9AXS - chains H and L; structure by X-ray diffraction, 2.04 A resolution.

Chain H:
Molecule: HY18-5B1_Ch Fab Heavy Chain
Source organism: Mus musculus
Notes: antibody fragment or engineered binder
Chain sequence (231 residues; row label = number of the first residue in the row; a row labelled like 82A-82C holds insertion residues (82A, then the next letters in order)):
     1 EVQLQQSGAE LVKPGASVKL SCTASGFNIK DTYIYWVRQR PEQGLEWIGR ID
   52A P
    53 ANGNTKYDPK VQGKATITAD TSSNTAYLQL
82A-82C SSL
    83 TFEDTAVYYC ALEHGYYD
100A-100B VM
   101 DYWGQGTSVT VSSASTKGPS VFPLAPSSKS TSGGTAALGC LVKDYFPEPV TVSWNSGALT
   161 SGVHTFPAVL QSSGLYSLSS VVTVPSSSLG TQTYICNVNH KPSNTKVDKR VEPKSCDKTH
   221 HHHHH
Unresolved in the structure: 215-225
Cystine bridges: Cys22-Cys92, Cys140-Cys196

Chain L:
Molecule: HY18-5B1_Ch Fab Light Chain
Source organism: Mus musculus
Notes: antibody fragment or engineered binder
Chain sequence (214 residues; each row starts with the number of its first residue):
     1 DIVMTQSQKF MSTSVGDRVS VTCKASQNVD TNVAWYQKKP GQSPKALIYS ASYRYSGVPD
    61 RFTGSGSGTD FTLTISNVQS EDLAEYFCQQ YNSYPYTFGG GTKLEIKRTV AAPSVFIFPP
   121 SDEQLKSGTA SVVCLLNNFY PREAKVQWKV DNALQSGNSQ ESVTEQDSKD STYSLSSTLT
   181 LSKADYEKHK VYACEVTHQG LSSPVTKSFN RGEC
Unresolved in the structure: 214
Cystine bridges: Cys23-Cys88, Cys134-Cys194

Chain H / chain L interface:
Residue-residue contacts - 66 pairs, chain H then chain L:
  Leu45(H) - Phe87(L)  hydrophobic
  Leu45(H) - Phe98(L)
  Trp47(H) - Pro95(L)  hydrophobic
  Trp47(H) - Tyr96(L)
  Arg50(H) - Tyr94(L)
  Asp60(H) - Pro95(L)
  Tyr91(H) - Lys38(L)
  Tyr91(H) - Pro44(L)
  Tyr99(H) - Tyr49(L)
  Tyr99(H) - Tyr55(L)  hydrophobic
  Tyr99(H) - Ser56(L)
  Asp100(H) - Tyr49(L)
  Asp100(H) - Tyr91(L)
  Val100A(H) - Ala34(L)  hydrophobic
  Val100A(H) - Tyr36(L)
  Val100A(H) - Tyr49(L)  hydrophobic
  Val100A(H) - Tyr55(L)  hydrogen bond (backbone-side chain)
  Met100B(H) - Tyr36(L)
  Met100B(H) - Ala46(L)
  Met100B(H) - Gln89(L)
  Asp101(H) - Tyr55(L)
  Trp103(H) - Tyr36(L)
  Trp103(H) - Pro44(L)
  Gly104(H) - Ser43(L)  hydrogen bond (backbone-side chain)
  Gln105(H) - Ser43(L)
  Phe122(H) - Ser121(L)
  Phe122(H) - Glu123(L)
  Phe122(H) - Gln124(L)
  Pro123(H) - Ser121(L)
  Pro123(H) - Glu123(L)
  Leu124(H) - Phe118(L)  hydrophobic
  Leu124(H) - Val133(L)  hydrophobic
  Ala125(H) - Phe118(L)
  Lys129(H) - Phe116(L)
  Lys129(H) - Ile117(L)  hydrogen bond (backbone-backbone)
  Lys129(H) - Lys207(L)
  Lys129(H) - Ser208(L)  hydrogen bond (side chain-backbone)
  Lys129(H) - Phe209(L)
  Ser130(H) - Phe116(L)
  Ser130(H) - Phe118(L)
  Thr131(H) - Phe116(L)
  Ser132(H) - Phe116(L)
  Ala137(H) - Phe116(L)  hydrophobic
  Ala137(H) - Phe118(L)
  Leu141(H) - Ser131(L)
  Lys143(H) - Gln124(L)
  Lys143(H) - Thr129(L)
  Lys143(H) - Ser131(L)
  His164(H) - Asn137(L)
  His164(H) - Asn138(L)  hydrogen bond
  His164(H) - Asp167(L)
  His164(H) - Ser174(L)  hydrogen bond
  Phe166(H) - Leu135(L)  hydrophobic
  Phe166(H) - Ser162(L)
  Phe166(H) - Thr164(L)
  Phe166(H) - Ser174(L)
  Phe166(H) - Leu175(L)
  Phe166(H) - Ser176(L)
  Pro167(H) - Ser162(L)  hydrogen bond (backbone-side chain)
  Pro167(H) - Val163(L)
  Val169(H) - Gln160(L)
  Val169(H) - Glu161(L)
  Val169(H) - Ser162(L)
  Gln171(H) - Gln160(L)
  Ser179(H) - Ser176(L)  hydrogen bond
  Thr183(H) - Asn137(L)
Other interface residues (no listed pair), chain H (37 interface residues in all): Tyr35, Val37, Gln39, Glu46, Leu138, Val181
Other interface residues (no listed pair), chain L (45 interface residues in all): Gln42, Arg54, Ser127, Thr178, Thr180

In short:
37 residues of chain H face 45 of chain L across their interface; the contacts include 8 hydrogen bonds. Polar
contacts include Val100A(H)-Tyr55(L), Gly104(H)-Ser43(L) and Lys129(H)-Ser208(L).
Here chain H is HY18-5B1_Ch Fab Heavy Chain and chain L is HY18-5B1_Ch Fab Light Chain, both from Mus
musculus. Entry 9AXS (Crystal Structure of HY18-5B1_Ch Fab in the Apo Conformation) was determined by X-ray
diffraction together with 9AXN, 9AXP, 9AXQ and 9AXR from the same study.
